Entry 5K24 (X-ray diffraction, 3.10 A resolution); this record covers chains C and D of the 4 polymer chains in the assembly.

[Chain C (and D)]
Molecule: Metal transporter CNNM3
Organism: Mus musculus
Notes: chain D of this document is another copy of the same molecule, construct and numbering; everything in this record applies to it too
UniProt: Q32NY4 (CNNM3_MOUSE); numbering as in UniProt (aligned over 315-456)
Chain sequence (153 residues; each row starts with the number of its first residue):
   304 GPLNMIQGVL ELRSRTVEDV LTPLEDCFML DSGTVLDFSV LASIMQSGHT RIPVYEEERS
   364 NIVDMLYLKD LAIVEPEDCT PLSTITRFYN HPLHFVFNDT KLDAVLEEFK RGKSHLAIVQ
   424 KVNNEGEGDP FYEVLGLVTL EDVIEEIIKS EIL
Disordered / not traced: 304-316, 454-456 (chain D: 304-317, 453-456)
Differences from the reference sequence: expression tag (304-314)

[Chain C / chain D interface]
Residue-residue contacts (16; chain C residue first):
  A345(C) - A375(D)
  M348(C) - M348(D)  hydrophobic
  M348(C) - L371(D)  hydrophobic
  M348(C) - K372(D)
  M348(C) - A375(D)  hydrophobic
  Q349(C) - K372(D)
  L371(C) - L371(D)  hydrophobic
  A375(C) - M348(D)
  A375(C) - Q349(D)
  H418(C) - E444(D)  salt bridge
  L443(C) - I447(D)  hydrophobic
  E444(C) - L443(D)
  I447(C) - L409(D)  hydrophobic
  I447(C) - I447(D)  hydrophobic
  E448(C) - K413(D)
  I451(C) - E410(D)
Other interface residues (no listed pair), chain C (13 interface residues in all): G351, T353
Other interface residues (no listed pair), chain D (13 interface residues in all): T353, I450

[Overview]
Chain C and chain D each contribute 13 residues to their interface; the contacts include 1 salt bridge. Its
one salt-bridged contact is H418(C)-E444(D).
Chain C and chain D are both Metal transporter CNNM3 (Mus musculus); the structure, Crystal structure of the
complex between phosphatase PRL-2 in the oxidized state with the Bateman domain ..., was determined by X-ray
diffraction together with 5TSR, 5K23 and 5K25 from the same study.
